4QZ4 - chains T and U of the 28 polymer chains in the assembly; structure by X-ray diffraction, 3.00 A resolution.

== Chain T ==
Protein: Probable proteasome subunit alpha type-7
Source organism: Saccharomyces cerevisiae
Notes: EC 3.4.25.1
Reference sequence: P21242 (PSA7_YEAST); residues -3 to 284 here correspond to UniProt positions 1-288 (UniProt number = residue number + 4)
Chain sequence (288 residues; numbered -3 to 284; the number before each row is that of its first residue; numbers below 1 keep their minus sign (Met-3 is residue -3)):
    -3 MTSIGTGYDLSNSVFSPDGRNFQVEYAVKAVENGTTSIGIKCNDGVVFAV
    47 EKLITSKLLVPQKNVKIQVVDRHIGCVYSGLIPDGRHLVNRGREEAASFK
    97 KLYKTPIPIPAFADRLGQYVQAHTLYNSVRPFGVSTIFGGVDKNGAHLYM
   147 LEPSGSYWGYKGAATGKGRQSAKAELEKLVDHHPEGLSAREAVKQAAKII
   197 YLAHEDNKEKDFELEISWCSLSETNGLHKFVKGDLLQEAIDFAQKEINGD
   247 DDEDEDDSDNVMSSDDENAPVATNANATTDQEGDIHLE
Disordered / not traced: -3 to 1, 245-284
UniProt features mapped onto this chain:
  - modified residue: Thr-2 (N-acetylthreonine)

== Chain U ==
Protein: Proteasome subunit alpha type-1
Source organism: Saccharomyces cerevisiae
Notes: EC 3.4.25.1
Reference sequence: P21243 (PSA1_YEAST); residues -8 to 243 here correspond to UniProt positions 1-252 (UniProt number = residue number + 9)
Chain sequence (252 residues; each row starts with the number of its first residue; numbers below 1 keep their minus sign (Met-8 is residue -8)):
    -8 MSGAAAASAAGYDRHITIFSPEGRLYQVEYAFKATNQTNINSLAVRGKDC
    42 TVVISQKKVPDKLLDPTTVSYIFCISRTIGMVVNGPIPDARNAALRAKAE
    92 AAEFRYKYGYDMPCDVLAKRMANLSQIYTQRAYMRPLGVILTFVSVDEEL
   142 GPSIYKTDPAGYYVGYKATATGPKQQEITTNLENHFKKSKIDHINEESWE
   192 KVVEFAITHMIDALGTEFSKNDLEVGVATKDKFFTLSAENIEERLVAIAE
   242 QD
Disordered / not traced: -8 to 1, 243

== Interface between chain T and chain U ==
Pairs across the interface (60; chain T residue first):
  Thr2(T) - His6(U)  hydrogen bond (backbone-side chain)
  Gly3(T) - His6(U)
  Tyr4(T) - Arg5(U)
  Tyr4(T) - His6(U)
  Tyr4(T) - Tyr21(U)
  Ser9(T) - Arg126(U)
  Val10(T) - His6(U)
  Val10(T) - Gln18(U)
  Phe11(T) - Gln18(U)  hydrogen bond (backbone-side chain)
  Phe11(T) - Tyr21(U)
  Phe11(T) - Ala22(U)  hydrophobic
  Phe11(T) - Ala25(U)  hydrophobic
  Phe11(T) - Arg126(U)
  Phe11(T) - Pro127(U)
  Phe11(T) - Gly129(U)
  Ser12(T) - Tyr21(U)
  Pro13(T) - Tyr21(U)  hydrophobic
  Pro13(T) - Lys24(U)  hydrogen bond (backbone-side chain)
  Asp14(T) - Lys24(U)
  Gly15(T) - Tyr21(U)
  Gly15(T) - Ala25(U)
  Gln114(T) - Arg82(U)  hydrogen bond (side chain-backbone)
  Gln114(T) - Asn83(U)
  Gln114(T) - Leu86(U)
  Gln117(T) - Pro79(U)
  Gln117(T) - Asp80(U)
  Gln117(T) - Asn83(U)  hydrogen bond
  Gln117(T) - Arg126(U)
  Thr120(T) - Arg126(U)  hydrogen bond (backbone-side chain)
  Leu121(T) - Tyr124(U)
  Leu121(T) - Arg126(U)
  Leu121(T) - Leu128(U)  hydrophobic
  Tyr122(T) - Tyr124(U)
  Tyr122(T) - Met125(U)  hydrophobic
  Ser150(T) - Pro79(U)
  Gly151(T) - Pro79(U)
  Ser152(T) - Ile78(U)
  Ser152(T) - Pro79(U)
  Tyr153(T) - Arg82(U)  hydrogen bond (backbone-side chain)
  Trp154(T) - Leu55(U)  hydrophobic
  Trp154(T) - Thr59(U)
  Trp154(T) - Val60(U)  hydrophobic
  Trp154(T) - Ser61(U)
  Trp154(T) - Tyr62(U)
  Trp154(T) - Ile78(U)  hydrophobic
  Trp154(T) - Arg82(U)
  Gly155(T) - Leu55(U)
  Gly155(T) - Asp56(U)  hydrogen bond (backbone-backbone)
  Gly155(T) - Thr59(U)  hydrogen bond (backbone-side chain)
  Tyr156(T) - Leu54(U)
  Tyr156(T) - Leu55(U)
  Tyr156(T) - Asp56(U)
  Lys157(T) - Leu54(U)  hydrogen bond (backbone-backbone)
  Gly158(T) - Leu54(U)
  Lys169(T) - Leu54(U)
  Leu172(T) - Leu54(U)  hydrophobic
  Glu173(T) - Lys53(U)  salt bridge
  Glu173(T) - Leu54(U)
  Val176(T) - Leu54(U)  hydrophobic
  Asp177(T) - Lys53(U)  salt bridge
Also at the interface, not in a pair above, chain T (32 interface residues in all): Lys37, Asp110, Tyr145
Also at the interface, not in a pair above, chain U (29 interface residues in all): Asp52, Pro57

== Summary ==
32 residues of chain T and 29 residues of chain U are in contact; the contacts include 10 hydrogen bonds and 2
salt bridges. Polar contacts include Glu173(T)-Lys53(U), Asp177(T)-Lys53(U) and Thr2(T)-His6(U).
Here chain T is Probable proteasome subunit alpha type-7 and chain U is Proteasome subunit alpha type-1, both
from Saccharomyces cerevisiae. Entry 4QZ4 (yCP beta5-A49S mutant in complex with the epoxyketone inhibitor ONX
0914) was determined by X-ray diffraction together with 4QUX, 4QUY, 4QV0, 4QV1, 4QV3, 4QV4 and 42 further
entries from the same study.
